Entry 3BIH (X-ray diffraction, 2.10 A resolution); this record covers chain A.

[Chain A]
Name: Fructose-1,6-bisphosphatase class II glpX
Source organism: Escherichia coli
Notes: EC 3.1.3.11
UniProt: P0A9C9 (GLPX_ECOLI); residues 1-336 here = UniProt positions 1-336
Chain sequence (338 residues; numbered -1 to 336; the number before each row is that of its first residue; numbers below 1 keep their minus sign (Gly-1 is residue -1)):
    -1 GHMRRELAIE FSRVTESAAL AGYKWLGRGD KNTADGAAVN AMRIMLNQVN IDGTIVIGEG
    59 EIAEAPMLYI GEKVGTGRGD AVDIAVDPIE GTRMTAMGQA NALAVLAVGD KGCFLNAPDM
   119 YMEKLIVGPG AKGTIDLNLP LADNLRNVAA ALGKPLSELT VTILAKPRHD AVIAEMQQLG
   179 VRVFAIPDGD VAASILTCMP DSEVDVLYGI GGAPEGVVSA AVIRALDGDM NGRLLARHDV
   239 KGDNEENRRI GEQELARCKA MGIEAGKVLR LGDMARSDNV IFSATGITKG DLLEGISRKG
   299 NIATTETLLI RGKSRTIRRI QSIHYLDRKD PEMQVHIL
Unresolved in the structure: -1 to 0, 240-241, 325-336
Sequence notes: expression tag (-1 to 0); engineered mutation Ala61 (Asp in P0A9C9)
Swiss-Prot annotation at these positions:
  - binding site (Mn(2+)): Asp33, Glu57, Asp85, Glu88, Glu213
  - binding site (substrate): Glu88 to Thr90, Tyr119, Lys164 to Arg166, Asp186 to Asp188, Gly210
  - mutagenesis: Lys29 (K29A: 2.4-fold increase in FBPase activity, and no effect on substrate affinity), Glu57 (E57A: Strong decrease in FBPase activity), Glu59 (E59A: 5.5-fold decrease in FBPase activity, and 1.4-fold decrease in substrate affinity), Asp85 (D85A: Great decrease in FBPase activity), Glu88 (E88A: Strong decrease in FBPase activity), Thr90 (T90A: Strong decrease in FBPase activity), Tyr119 (Y119A: Strong decrease in FBPase activity), Lys164 (K164A: Strong decrease in FBPase activity), Arg166 (R166A: Strong decrease in FBPase activity), Asp186 (D186A: 5-fold decrease in FBPase activity, and 3-fold decrease in substrate affinity), Asp188 (D188A: Great decrease in FBPase activity), Glu213 (E213A: Great decrease in FBPase activity), 2 further mutagenesis entries in UniProt
What the authors report for this chain:
  - self-association interface (contacts with another copy of this molecule); pairs are residue here / residue on that copy: Arg3-Glu8 (salt bridge)
  - contacts within the chain: Glu59-Arg255 (hydrogen bond)
  - mutagenesis - E59A: decreased catalytic activity
  - mutagenesis - K29A: increased catalytic activity
  - specificity-determining residues: Tyr119, Lys164, Arg166 (proposed by the authors, not directly observed)
  - catalytic residues: Asp33, Thr90 (proposed by the authors, not directly observed)
  - mutagenesis - D186A, R235A: decreased binding to FBP

[Summary]
From UniProt: 5 Mn2+-binding residues, 11 substrate-binding residues and 14 mutagenesis sites. From the paper:
catalytic residues Asp33 and Thr90; D186A and R235A reduce binding to FBP; 4 substitutions were tested in all.
Chain A is Fructose-1,6-bisphosphatase class II glpX (Escherichia coli); the structure, Crystal structure of
fructose-1,6-bisphosphatase from E.coli GlpX, was determined by X-ray diffraction (same publication as 1NI9
and 3BIG).
